6Z3A - chains C and D of the 4 polymer chains in the assembly; structure by electron microscopy, 3.80 A resolution.

[Chain C (and D)]
Molecule: DNA damage checkpoint protein LCD1
Source organism: Saccharomyces cerevisiae S288C
Notes: chain D of this document is another copy of the same molecule, construct and numbering; everything in this record applies to it too
Reference sequence: Q04377 (LCD1_YEAST); residue numbers follow UniProt; this construct covers 1-747
Chain sequence (747 residues; numbered 1 to 747; the number before each row is that of its first residue):
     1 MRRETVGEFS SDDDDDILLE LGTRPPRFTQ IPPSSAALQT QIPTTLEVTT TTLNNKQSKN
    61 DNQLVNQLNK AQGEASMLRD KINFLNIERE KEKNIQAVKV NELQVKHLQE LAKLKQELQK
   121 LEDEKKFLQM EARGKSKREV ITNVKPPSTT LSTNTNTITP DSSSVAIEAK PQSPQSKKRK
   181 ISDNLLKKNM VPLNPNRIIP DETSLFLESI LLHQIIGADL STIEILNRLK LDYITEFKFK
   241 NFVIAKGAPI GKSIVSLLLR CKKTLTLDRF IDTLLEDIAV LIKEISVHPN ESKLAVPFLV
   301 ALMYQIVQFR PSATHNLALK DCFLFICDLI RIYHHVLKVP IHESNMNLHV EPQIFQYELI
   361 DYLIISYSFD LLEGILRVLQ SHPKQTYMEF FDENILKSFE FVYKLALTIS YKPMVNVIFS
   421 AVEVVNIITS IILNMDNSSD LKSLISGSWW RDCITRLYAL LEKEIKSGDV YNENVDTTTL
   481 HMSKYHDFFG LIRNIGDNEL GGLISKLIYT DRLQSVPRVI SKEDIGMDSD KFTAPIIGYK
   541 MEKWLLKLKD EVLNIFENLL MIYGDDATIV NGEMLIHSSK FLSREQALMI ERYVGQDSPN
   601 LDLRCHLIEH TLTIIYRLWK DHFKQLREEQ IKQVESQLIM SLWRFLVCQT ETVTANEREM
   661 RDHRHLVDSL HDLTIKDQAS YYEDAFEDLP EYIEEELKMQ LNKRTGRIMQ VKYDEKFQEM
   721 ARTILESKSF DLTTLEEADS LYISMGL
Unresolved in the structure: 1-188, 527-531
Curated features (UniProtKB/Swiss-Prot):
  - modified residue (Phosphoserine): S10, S11, S76
  - mutagenesis: K177 (K177A: Impairs dsDNA and ssDNA binding of the MEC1-LCD1 complex), R179 (R179A: Impairs dsDNA and ssDNA binding of the MEC1-LCD1 complex)

[How chain C and chain D interact]
Contacting residue pairs - 24 pairs, chain C then chain D:
  P195(C) - R197(D)  hydrogen bond (backbone-side chain)
  R197(C) - P195(D)  hydrogen bond (side chain-backbone)
  I199(C) - I199(D)
  S204(C) - S204(D)
  E208(C) - L259(D)
  E208(C) - K262(D)  salt bridge
  E208(C) - K263(D)
  L211(C) - L259(D)  hydrophobic
  L220(C) - K252(D)
  E224(C) - K252(D)
  E224(C) - V255(D)
  R228(C) - P249(D)
  R228(C) - K252(D)
  P249(C) - R228(D)
  K252(C) - L220(D)
  K252(C) - E224(D)
  K252(C) - R228(D)
  V255(C) - E224(D)
  L259(C) - E208(D)
  L259(C) - L211(D)  hydrophobic
  K262(C) - E208(D)  salt bridge
  K263(C) - E208(D)
  D511(C) - L513(D)
  L513(C) - D511(D)
Interface residues without a listed pair, chain C (20 interface residues in all): I198, D201, L212
Interface residues without a listed pair, chain D (21 interface residues in all): I198, D201, L212, N227

[Overview]
20 residues of chain C and 21 residues of chain D are in contact, with 2 hydrogen bonds and 2 salt bridges.
Polar contacts include E208(C)-K262(D) and P195(C)-R197(D). Curated annotation (UniProt) lists 2 mutagenesis
sites on chain C.
Chain C and chain D are both DNA damage checkpoint protein LCD1 (Saccharomyces cerevisiae S288C); the
structure, Mec1-Ddc2 (wild-type) in complex with AMP-PNP, was determined by electron microscopy (same
publication as 6Z2W and 6Z2X).
